Entry 9QH0 (electron microscopy, 2.52 A resolution); this record covers chains B and D of the 4 polymer chains in the assembly.

# Chain B
Molecule: Polyribonucleotide nucleotidyltransferase
Organism: Escherichia coli
Notes: EC 2.7.7.8
UniProtKB: P05055 (PNP_ECOLI); residue numbers follow UniProt; this construct covers 1-549
Sequence (549 residues; each row starts with the number of its first residue):
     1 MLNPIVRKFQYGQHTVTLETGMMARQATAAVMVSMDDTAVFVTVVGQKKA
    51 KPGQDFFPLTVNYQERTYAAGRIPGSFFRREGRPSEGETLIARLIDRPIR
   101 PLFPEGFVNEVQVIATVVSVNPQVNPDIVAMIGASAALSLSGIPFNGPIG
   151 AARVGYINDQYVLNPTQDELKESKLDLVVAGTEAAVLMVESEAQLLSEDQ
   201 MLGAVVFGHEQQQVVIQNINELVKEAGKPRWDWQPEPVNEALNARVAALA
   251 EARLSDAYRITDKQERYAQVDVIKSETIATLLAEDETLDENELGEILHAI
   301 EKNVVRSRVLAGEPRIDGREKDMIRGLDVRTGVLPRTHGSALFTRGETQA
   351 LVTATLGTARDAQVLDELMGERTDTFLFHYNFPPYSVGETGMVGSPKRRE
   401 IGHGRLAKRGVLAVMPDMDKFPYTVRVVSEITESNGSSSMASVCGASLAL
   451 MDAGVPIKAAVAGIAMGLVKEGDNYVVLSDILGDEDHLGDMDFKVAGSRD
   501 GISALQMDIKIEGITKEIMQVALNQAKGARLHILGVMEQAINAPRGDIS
Curated features (UniProtKB/Swiss-Prot):
  - region: F77 to R80 (FFRR loop), L327 to T331 (Interaction with RNase E)
  - binding site (Mg(2+)): D486, D492
  - mutagenesis: R79 to R80 (Strongly reduces RNA binding. Reduces RNA degradation), R83 (R83A: No effect on RNA-binding. No effect on degradation of long RNA molecules. Impairs degradation of short RNA molecules), R100 (R100D: Abolishes enzyme activity), R319 (R319A: Abolishes enzyme activity), R398 to R399 (Abolishes enzyme activity), V428 (V428P: Abolishes enzyme activity), C444 (C444W: Abolishes enzyme activity), D492 (D492G: Abolishes enzyme activity)

# Chain D
Molecule: Ribonuclease E
Organism: Escherichia coli
Notes: EC 3.1.26.12
UniProtKB: P21513 (RNE_ECOLI); numbering as in UniProt (aligned over 1004-1061)
Sequence (58 residues; numbered 1004 to 1061; the number before each row is that of its first residue):
  1004 NHATAPMTRAPAPEYVPEAPRHSDWQRPTFAFEGKGAAGGHTATHHASAA
  1054 PARPQPVE
Disordered / not traced: 1059-1061
From the paper describing this entry:
  - mutagenesis - R1012A: unchanged binding to Polyribonucleotide nucleotidyltransferase (chain B)
  - mutagenesis - R1012A/R1056A: decreased binding to Polyribonucleotide nucleotidyltransferase (chain B)

# Interface between chain B and chain D
Residue-residue contacts - 67 pairs, chain B then chain D:
  V6(B) - H1044(D)
  Q13(B) - R1030(D)
  Q13(B) - P1031(D)
  Q13(B) - T1032(D)
  Q13(B) - F1033(D)
  E19(B) - G1042(D)
  E19(B) - G1043(D)  hydrogen bond (side chain-backbone)
  E19(B) - H1044(D)  salt bridge
  M22(B) - G1043(D)
  S34(B) - G1039(D)
  S34(B) - A1040(D)
  S34(B) - A1041(D)  hydrogen bond (side chain-backbone)
  D36(B) - F1033(D)
  D36(B) - F1035(D)
  D36(B) - G1039(D)
  D37(B) - F1035(D)
  D37(B) - G1039(D)  hydrogen bond (side chain-backbone)
  A39(B) - A1041(D)  hydrophobic
  Q123(B) - F1033(D)
  Y156(B) - R1024(D)  hydrogen bond
  I157(B) - W1028(D)
  N158(B) - S1026(D)  hydrogen bond (backbone-side chain)
  N158(B) - W1028(D)
  D159(B) - R1024(D)  salt bridge
  Q160(B) - S1026(D)
  Q160(B) - W1028(D)  hydrogen bond (side chain-backbone)
  V162(B) - W1028(D)  hydrophobic
  V162(B) - R1030(D)
  L163(B) - R1030(D)  hydrogen bond (backbone-side chain)
  N164(B) - R1030(D)  hydrogen bond (backbone-side chain)
  T166(B) - F1033(D)
  E169(B) - R1030(D)  salt bridge
  S197(B) - E1021(D)  hydrogen bond
  D199(B) - Y1018(D)  hydrogen bond
  D199(B) - E1021(D)
  Q200(B) - R1024(D)
  R319(B) - M1010(D)
  D322(B) - R1012(D)  salt bridge
  D322(B) - A1013(D)  hydrogen bond (backbone-backbone)
  M323(B) - M1010(D)  hydrophobic
  M323(B) - T1011(D)
  I324(B) - M1010(D)
  I324(B) - T1011(D)  hydrogen bond (backbone-backbone)
  I324(B) - A1013(D)  hydrophobic
  G326(B) - A1008(D)
  G326(B) - P1009(D)
  L327(B) - T1007(D)
  L327(B) - A1008(D)  hydrogen bond (backbone-backbone)
  D328(B) - H1005(D)  salt bridge
  D328(B) - A1006(D)
  V329(B) - H1005(D)  hydrogen bond (backbone-side chain)
  V329(B) - A1006(D)  hydrogen bond (backbone-backbone)
  R330(B) - H1005(D)  hydrogen bond
  T331(B) - N1004(D)  hydrogen bond (backbone-backbone)
  Q520(B) - Y1018(D)
  N524(B) - A1015(D)
  N524(B) - P1016(D)  hydrogen bond (side chain-backbone)
  Q525(B) - A1015(D)
  G528(B) - A1013(D)
  G528(B) - P1016(D)
  A529(B) - A1013(D)  hydrophobic
  H532(B) - T1011(D)  hydrogen bond
  H532(B) - A1013(D)
  V536(B) - A1006(D)
  V536(B) - A1008(D)  hydrophobic
  Q539(B) - A1006(D)
  A540(B) - A1006(D)
Other interface residues (no listed pair), chain B (48 interface residues in all): H14, T17, M32, N121, P165, E320, R325
Other interface residues (no listed pair), chain D (32 interface residues in all): P1014, V1019, D1027, K1038
From the paper, about this interface:
  - specific contacts: Q13(B)-R1030(D), E19(B)-H1044(D), Q160(B)-S1026(D), E169(B)-R1030(D), D328(B)-H1005(D)
  - interface residues, chain D: H1005(D), T1011(D), R1012(D), Y1018(D)
  - hot spots on chain D (mutagenesis) - R1056A (13-fold): decreased binding to Polyribonucleotide nucleotidyltransferase (chain B)

# Summary
48 residues of chain B face 32 of chain D across their interface; the contacts include 19 hydrogen bonds and 5
salt bridges. Polar pairs include E19(B)-H1044(D), D159(B)-R1024(D) and E169(B)-R1030(D). The paper describes
contacts between Q13(B) and R1030(D), E19(B) and H1044(D) and Q160(B) and S1026(D) among others. The paper
reports that R1012A/R1056A and R1056A of chain D reduce binding to Polyribonucleotide nucleotidyltransferase
(chain B); interface residues H1005(D), T1011(D) and R1012(D) among others.
Here chain B is Polyribonucleotide nucleotidyltransferase and chain D is Ribonuclease E, both from Escherichia
coli. Entry 9QH0 (Escherichia coli polynucleotide phosphorylase in complex with recognition site of RNase E)
was determined by electron microscopy, deposited together with 9QH3.
